Entry 4EHH (X-ray diffraction, 1.78 A resolution); this record covers chains A and B.

Chain A:
Name: Caspase-3
Organism: Homo sapiens
Notes: EC 3.4.22.56
UniProtKB: P42574 (CASP3_HUMAN); numbering as in UniProt (aligned over 1-277)
Sequence (277 residues; row label = number of the first residue in the row):
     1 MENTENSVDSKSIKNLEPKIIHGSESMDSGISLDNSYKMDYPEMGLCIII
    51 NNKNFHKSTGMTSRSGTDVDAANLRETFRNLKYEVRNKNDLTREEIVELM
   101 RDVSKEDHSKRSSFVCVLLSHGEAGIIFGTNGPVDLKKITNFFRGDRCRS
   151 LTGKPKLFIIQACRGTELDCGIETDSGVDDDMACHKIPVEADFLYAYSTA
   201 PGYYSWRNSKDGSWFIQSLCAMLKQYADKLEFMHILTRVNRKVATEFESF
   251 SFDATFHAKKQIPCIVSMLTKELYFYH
Unresolved in the structure: 1-32, 175-184
Construct notes: engineered mutation A124 (Glu in P42574)
UniProt features mapped onto this chain:
  - active site: H121, C163
  - modified residue: M1 (N-acetylmethionine), K11 (N6-acetyllysine), S26 (Phosphoserine), C163 (S-nitrosocysteine), R207 (Microbial infection: ADP-riboxanated arginine)
  - mutagenesis: D9 (D9A: In P3-D3A mutant; abolished cleavage and activation, leading to prevent thiol protease activity; when associated with A-28 and A-175), D28 (D28A: In P3-D3A mutant; abolished cleavage and activation, leading to prevent thiol protease activity; when associated with A-9 and A-175), D175 (D175A: In P3-D3A mutant; abolished cleavage and activation, leading to prevent thiol protease activity; when associated with A-9 and A-28), R207 (R207A: Abolished ADP-riboxanation by C.violaceum CopC)
Reported in the primary citation:
  - mutagenesis - E124A (3- 4-fold), E124A/Y197C (100-fold), E124A/Y197C/V266H (10-20-fold): decreased catalytic activity
  - conformationally variable residues: Y195
  - contacts within the chain: Y197-V266 (hydrophobic contact) (citing earlier work)
  - allosteric site: V266 (citing earlier work)
  - mutagenesis - E124A/V266H: abolished catalytic activity
  - catalytic residues: H121, C163 (citing earlier work)

Chain B:
Name: Ace-asp-glu-val-asp-chloromethylketone inhibitor
Sequence (6 residues; each row starts with the number of its first residue):
     1 XDEVDX
Modified positions: ACE (acetyl group) at position 1; 0QE (chloromethane) at position 6

How chain A and chain B interact:
Residue-residue contacts (27):
  R64(A) with D5(B), salt bridge
  S120(A) with D5(B)
  H121(A) with D5(B); 0QE_6(B)
  G122(A) with D5(B), hydrogen bond (backbone-backbone)
  Q161(A) with D5(B), hydrogen bond
  A162(A) with D5(B)
  C163(A) with D5(B), hydrogen bond (side chain-backbone); 0QE_6(B)
  Y204(A) with V4(B), hydrophobic
  S205(A) with V4(B); D5(B), hydrogen bond (backbone-backbone)
  W206(A) with D2(B); E3(B); V4(B), hydrophobic
  R207(A) with ACE_1(B); D2(B); E3(B), salt bridge; V4(B), hydrogen bond (side chain-backbone); D5(B), salt bridge
  N208(A) with ACE_1(B); D2(B), hydrogen bond
  S209(A) with ACE_1(B), hydrogen bond (backbone-backbone)
  W214(A) with D2(B), hydrogen bond
  E248(A) with D2(B)
  S249(A) with D2(B)
  F250(A) with D2(B), hydrogen bond (backbone-side chain)
Interface residues without a listed pair, chain A (20 interface residues in all): S63, S65, F256

Summary:
Chain A and chain B form an interface of 20 and 6 residues respectively; the contacts include 9 hydrogen bonds
and 3 salt bridges. Among the polar pairs are R64(A)-D5(B), R207(A)-E3(B) and R207(A)-D5(B). From the paper:
catalytic residues H121(A) and C163(A); E124A, E124A/Y197C and E124A/Y197C/V266H of chain A reduce catalytic
activity.
Chain A is Caspase-3 (Homo sapiens) and chain B is Ace-asp-glu-val-asp-chloromethylketone inhibitor; the
structure, Allosteric Modulation of Caspase-3 through Mutagenesis, was determined by X-ray diffraction (same
publication as 4EHA, 4EHD, 4EHF, 4EHK, 4EHL and 4EHN).
